6UVN - chains B and M of the 12 polymer chains in the assembly; structure by electron microscopy, 3.10 A resolution.

Chain B:
Protein: Cas8/5
Organism: Vibrio cholerae
Amino-acid sequence (640 residues; row label = number of the first residue in the row):
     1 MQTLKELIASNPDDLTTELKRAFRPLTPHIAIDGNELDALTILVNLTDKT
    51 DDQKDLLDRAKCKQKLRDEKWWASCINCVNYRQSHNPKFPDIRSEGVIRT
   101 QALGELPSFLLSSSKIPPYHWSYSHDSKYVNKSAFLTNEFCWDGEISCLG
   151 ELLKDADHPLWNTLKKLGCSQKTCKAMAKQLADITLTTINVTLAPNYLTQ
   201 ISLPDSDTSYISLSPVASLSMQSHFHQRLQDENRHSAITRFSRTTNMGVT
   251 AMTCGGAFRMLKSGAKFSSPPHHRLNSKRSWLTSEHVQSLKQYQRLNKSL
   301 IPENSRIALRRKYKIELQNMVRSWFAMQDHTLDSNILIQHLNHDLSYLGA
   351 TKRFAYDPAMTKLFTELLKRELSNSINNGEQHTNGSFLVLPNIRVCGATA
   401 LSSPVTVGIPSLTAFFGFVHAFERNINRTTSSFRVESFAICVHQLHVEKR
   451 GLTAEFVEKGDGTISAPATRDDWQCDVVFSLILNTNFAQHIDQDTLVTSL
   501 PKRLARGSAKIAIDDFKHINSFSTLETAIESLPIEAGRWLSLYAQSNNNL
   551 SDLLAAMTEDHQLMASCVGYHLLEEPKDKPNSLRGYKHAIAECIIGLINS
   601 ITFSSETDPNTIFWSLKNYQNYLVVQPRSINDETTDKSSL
Disordered / not traced: 89-95, 243-255, 274-385, 631-640

Chain M:
Molecule: crRNA
Organism: Vibrio cholerae
Sequence (61 nucleotides; each row starts with the number of its first residue):
     1 CUAAGAAAUUCACGGCGGGCUUGAUGUCCGCGUCUACCUGGUUCACUGCC
    51 GUGUAGGCAGC

How chain B and chain M interact:
Contacting residue pairs - 49 pairs, chain B then chain M:
  Pro87(B) with A3(M), base contact
  Asn196(B) with G5(M), base contact
  Thr199(B) with A3(M), hydrogen bond to the sugar; A4(M), base contact
  Gln200(B) with A4(M), hydrogen bond to the base
  Ile201(B) with U2(M), phosphate contact; A3(M), sugar contact; A4(M), sugar contact
  Ser202(B) with C1(M), hydrogen bond to the base; U2(M), hydrogen bond to the phosphate
  Pro204(B) with C1(M), sugar contact
  Tyr210(B) with C1(M), base contact
  Pro215(B) with A3(M), sugar contact
  Val216(B) with A3(M), hydrogen bond to the base
  Ala217(B) with A3(M), base contact
  Pro404(B) with A3(M), base contact
  Ser411(B) with A3(M), phosphate contact
  Thr413(B) with U2(M), sugar contact; A3(M), hydrogen bond to the phosphate
  Ala414(B) with U2(M), base contact; A3(M), phosphate contact
  Gly417(B) with C1(M), sugar contact; U2(M), sugar contact
  Phe418(B) with U2(M), hydrogen bond to the base
  His420(B) with C1(M), hydrogen bond to the sugar
  Ala421(B) with C1(M), sugar contact; U2(M), base contact
  Arg424(B) with C1(M), base contact
  Leu452(B) with A7(M), base contact
  Thr453(B) with A7(M), base contact; A8(M), sugar contact; U9(M), sugar contact
  Glu455(B) with A6(M), base contact; A7(M), sugar contact
  Pro501(B) with U2(M), base contact
  Arg503(B) with U2(M), hydrogen bond to the base; G5(M), salt bridge to the phosphate; A6(M), salt bridge to the phosphate
  Leu504(B) with U2(M), hydrogen bond to the sugar
  Ala505(B) with U2(M), sugar contact
  Arg506(B) with A4(M), phosphate contact; G5(M), phosphate contact; A7(M), base contact
  Tyr570(B) with A3(M), hydrogen bond to the phosphate
  Leu583(B) with A4(M), base contact
  Arg584(B) with C1(M), base contact; U2(M), salt bridge to the phosphate
  Tyr586(B) with C1(M), hydrogen bond to the base
  Cys593(B) with A3(M), base contact
Other interface residues (no listed pair), chain B (38 interface residues in all): Lys88, Leu203, Ser402, Ala454, Thr469

Overview:
38 residues of chain B and 9 residues of chain M are in contact, with 12 hydrogen bonds and 3 salt bridges.
Among the polar pairs are Gln200(B)-A4(M), Ser202(B)-C1(M) and Val216(B)-A3(M).
Here chain B is Cas8/5 and chain M is crRNA, both from Vibrio cholerae. Entry 6UVN (CryoEM structure of
VcCascasde-TniQ complex) was determined by electron microscopy.
